Entry 5MPB (electron microscopy, 7.80 A resolution (low resolution: residue-level contacts below are approximate; hydrogen-bond / salt-bridge calls are withheld)); this record covers chains i and 6 of the 47 polymer chains in the assembly.

# Chain i
Protein: Proteasome subunit beta type-2
From: Saccharomyces cerevisiae (strain ATCC 204508 / S288c)
Notes: EC 3.4.25.1
UniProt: P25043 (PSB2_YEAST); residues -28 to 232 here correspond to UniProt positions 1-261 (UniProt number = residue number + 29)
Chain sequence (261 residues; row label = number of the first residue in the row; numbers below 1 keep their minus sign (Met-28 is residue -28)):
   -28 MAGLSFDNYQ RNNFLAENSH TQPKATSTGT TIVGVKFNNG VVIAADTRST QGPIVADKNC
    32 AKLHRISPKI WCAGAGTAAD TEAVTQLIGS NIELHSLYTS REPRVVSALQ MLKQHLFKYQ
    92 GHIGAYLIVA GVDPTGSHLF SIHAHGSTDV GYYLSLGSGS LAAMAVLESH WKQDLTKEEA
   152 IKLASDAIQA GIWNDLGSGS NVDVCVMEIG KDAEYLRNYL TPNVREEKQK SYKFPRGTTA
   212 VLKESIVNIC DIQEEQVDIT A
Disordered / not traced: -28 to 0, 227-232
UniProt features mapped onto this chain:
  - active site: Thr1 (Nucleophile)

# Chain 6
Protein: Proteasome subunit beta type-6
From: Saccharomyces cerevisiae (strain ATCC 204508 / S288c)
Notes: EC 3.4.25.1
UniProt: P23724 (PSB6_YEAST); residues -18 to 222 here correspond to UniProt positions 1-241 (UniProt number = residue number + 19)
Chain sequence (241 residues; numbered -18 to 222; the number before each row is that of its first residue; numbers below 1 keep their minus sign (Met-18 is residue -18)):
   -18 MATIASEYSS EASNTPIEHQ FNPYGDNGGT ILGIAGEDFA VLAGDTRNIT DYSINSRYEP
    42 KVFDCGDNIV MSANGFAADG DALVKRFKNS VKWYHFDHND KKLSINSAAR NIQHLLYGKR
   102 FFPYYVHTII AGLDEDGKGA VYSFDPVGSY EREQCRAGGA AASLIMPFLD NQVNFKNQYE
   162 PGTNGKVKKP LKYLSVEEVI KLVRDSFTSA TERHIQVGDG LEILIVTKDG VRKEFYELKR
   222 D
Disordered / not traced: -18 to 0

# Chain i / chain 6 interface
Pairs across the interface (55):
  Arg19(i) - Thr192(6)
  Arg19(i) - Glu193(6)
  Pro24(i) - His195(6)
  Pro24(i) - Ile196(6)
  Ile25(i) - Arg194(6)
  Val26(i) - Glu193(6)
  Val26(i) - Arg194(6)
  Val26(i) - Ile196(6)
  Ser129(i) - Tyr33(6)
  Ile163(i) - Asp222(6)
  Trp164(i) - Ile35(6)
  Trp164(i) - Arg38(6)
  Trp164(i) - Arg221(6)
  Asn165(i) - Tyr33(6)
  Asn165(i) - Ile35(6)
  Asp166(i) - Tyr33(6)
  Leu167(i) - Arg28(6)
  Leu167(i) - Ile30(6)
  Leu167(i) - Asp32(6)
  Leu167(i) - Tyr33(6)
  Leu167(i) - Ile35(6)
  Leu167(i) - Ile196(6)
  Gly170(i) - Asp222(6)
  Pro193(i) - Asp222(6)
  Asn194(i) - Lys220(6)
  Asn194(i) - Asp222(6)
  Val195(i) - Lys220(6)
  Arg196(i) - Glu193(6)
  Arg196(i) - Lys220(6)
  Glu197(i) - Arg185(6)
  Glu197(i) - Thr189(6)
  Glu197(i) - Lys220(6)
  Gln200(i) - Lys182(6)
  Gln200(i) - Arg185(6)
  Gln200(i) - Asp186(6)
  Lys201(i) - Glu179(6)
  Lys201(i) - Leu183(6)
  Tyr203(i) - Phe149(6)
  Tyr203(i) - Gln153(6)
  Tyr203(i) - Lys182(6)
  Tyr203(i) - Leu183(6)
  Tyr203(i) - Asp186(6)
  Phe205(i) - Gln159(6)
  Pro206(i) - Lys170(6)
  Gly208(i) - Tyr160(6)
  Gly208(i) - Pro162(6)
  Gly208(i) - Asn165(6)
  Thr209(i) - Asn158(6)
  Thr209(i) - Gln159(6)
  Thr209(i) - Tyr160(6)
  Thr209(i) - Lys170(6)
  Thr210(i) - Tyr160(6)
  Thr210(i) - Asn165(6)
  Ala211(i) - Tyr160(6)
  Ala211(i) - Gly166(6)
Other interface residues (no listed pair), chain i (32 interface residues in all): Thr21, Lys29, Leu132, Ser169, Ser171, Lys199, Arg207
Other interface residues (no listed pair), chain 6 (34 interface residues in all): Ser34, Leu145, Glu161, Gln197, Glu218

# Summary
32 residues of chain i face 34 of chain 6 across their interface. UniProt lists active-site residue Thr1(i) on
chain i.
Here chain i is Proteasome subunit beta type-2 and chain 6 is Proteasome subunit beta type-6, both from
Saccharomyces cerevisiae (strain ATCC 204508 / S288c). Entry 5MPB (26S proteasome in presence of AMP-PNP (s3))
was determined by electron microscopy together with 5MP9, 5MPA, 5MPC, 5MPD and 5MPE from the same study.
